1KDA - chain A; structure by X-ray diffraction, 1.90 A resolution.

# Chain A
Molecule: Staphylococcal nuclease
Organism: Staphylococcus aureus
Notes: EC 3.1.31.1
UniProt: P00644 (NUC_STAAU); residues 1-149 here correspond to UniProt positions 83-231 (UniProt number = residue number + 82)
Chain sequence (149 residues; numbered 1 to 149; the number before each row is that of its first residue):
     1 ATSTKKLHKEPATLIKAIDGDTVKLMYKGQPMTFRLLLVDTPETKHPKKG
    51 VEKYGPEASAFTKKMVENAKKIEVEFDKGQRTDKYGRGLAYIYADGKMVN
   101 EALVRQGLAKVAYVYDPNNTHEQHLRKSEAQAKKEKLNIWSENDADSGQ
Disordered / not traced: 1-5, 143-149
Construct notes: conflict D116 (Lys198 in P00644), N143 (Asp225 in P00644), D144 (Asn226 in P00644)
UniProt features mapped onto this chain:
  - active site: R35, E43, R87
  - binding site (Ca(2+)): D21, D40, T41

# Summary
UniProt lists 3 active-site residues and 3 Ca2+-binding residues.
Chain A is Staphylococcal nuclease (Staphylococcus aureus); the structure, Stabilization of a strained protein
loop conformation through protein engineering, was determined by X-ray diffraction, deposited together with
1KDB and 1KDC.
